9B63 - chains D and G of the 8 polymer chains in the assembly; structure by electron microscopy, 2.76 A resolution.

Chain D:
Protein: Isoform Flip of Glutamate receptor 2
Source organism: Rattus norvegicus
UniProt: P19491 (GRIA2_RAT), isoform P19491-2; the construct has insertions or renumbered stretches relative to UniProt, so the offset changes along the chain: -20 to 847 = UniProt 1-868; 855-868 = UniProt 870-883
Sequence (889 residues; row label = number of the first residue in the row; numbers below 1 keep their minus sign (Met-20 is residue -20)):
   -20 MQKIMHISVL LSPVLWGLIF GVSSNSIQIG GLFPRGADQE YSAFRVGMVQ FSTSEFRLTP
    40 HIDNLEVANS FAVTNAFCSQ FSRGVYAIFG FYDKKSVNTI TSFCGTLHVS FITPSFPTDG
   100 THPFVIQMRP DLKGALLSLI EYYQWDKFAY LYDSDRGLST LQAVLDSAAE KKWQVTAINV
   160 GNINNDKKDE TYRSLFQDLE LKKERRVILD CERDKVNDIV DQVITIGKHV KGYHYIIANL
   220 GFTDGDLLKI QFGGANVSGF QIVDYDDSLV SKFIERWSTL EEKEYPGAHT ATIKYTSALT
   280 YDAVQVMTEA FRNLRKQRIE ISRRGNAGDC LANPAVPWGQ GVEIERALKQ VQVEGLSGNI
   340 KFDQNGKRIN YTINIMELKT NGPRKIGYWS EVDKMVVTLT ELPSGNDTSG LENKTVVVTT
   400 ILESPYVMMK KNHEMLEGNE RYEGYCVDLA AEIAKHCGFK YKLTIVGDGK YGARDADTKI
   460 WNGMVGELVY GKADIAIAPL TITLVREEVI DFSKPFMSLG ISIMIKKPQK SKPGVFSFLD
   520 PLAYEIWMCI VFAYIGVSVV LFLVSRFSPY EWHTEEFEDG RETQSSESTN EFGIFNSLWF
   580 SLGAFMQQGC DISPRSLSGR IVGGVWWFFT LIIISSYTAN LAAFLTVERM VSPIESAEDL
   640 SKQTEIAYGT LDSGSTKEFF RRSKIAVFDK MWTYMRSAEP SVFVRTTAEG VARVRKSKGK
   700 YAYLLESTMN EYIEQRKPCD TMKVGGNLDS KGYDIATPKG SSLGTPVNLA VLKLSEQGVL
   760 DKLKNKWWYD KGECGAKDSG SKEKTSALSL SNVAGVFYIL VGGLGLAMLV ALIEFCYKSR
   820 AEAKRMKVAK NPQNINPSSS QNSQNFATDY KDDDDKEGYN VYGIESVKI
Unresolved in the structure: -20 to 507, 552-566, 630-783, 826-868
Construct notes: conflict Asp733 (Gly754 in P19491); insertion (848, 850-854)
Curated features (UniProtKB/Swiss-Prot):
  - region: Ala846, Thr847, Tyr849, Lys855 to Gly862 (Required for interaction with IQSEC1)
  - binding site (L-glutamate): Pro478, Thr480, Arg485, Ser654, Thr655, Glu705
  - site: Arg453 (Interaction with the cone snail toxin Con-ikot-ikot), Ile633 (Crucial to convey clamshell closure to channel opening), Arg660 (Interaction with the cone snail toxin Con-ikot-ikot), Lys752 (Interaction with the cone snail toxin Con-ikot-ikot)
  - modified residue: Ser662 (Phosphoserine), Ser696 (Phosphoserine), Ser839 (Phosphoserine), Ser842 (Phosphoserine), Tyr861 (Phosphotyrosine), Ser865 (Phosphoserine)
  - lipidation (S-palmitoyl cysteine): Cys589, Cys815
  - glycosylation (N-linked (GlcNAc...) asparagine): Asn235, Asn349, Asn385, Asn392

Chain G:
Protein: Voltage-dependent calcium channel gamma-2 subunit
Source organism: Mus musculus
UniProt: O88602 (CCG2_MOUSE); numbering as in UniProt (aligned over 1-323)
Sequence (323 residues; numbered 1 to 323; the number before each row is that of its first residue):
     1 MGLFDRGVQM LLTTVGAFAA FSLMTIAVGT DYWLYSRGVC KTKSVSENET SKKNEEVMTH
    61 SGLWRTCCLE GNFKGLCKQI DHFPEDADYE ADTAEYFLRA VRASSIFPIL SVILLFMGGL
   121 CIAASEFYKT RHNIILSAGI FFVSAGLSNI IGIIVYISAN AGDPSKSDSK KNSYSYGWSF
   181 YFGALSFIIA EMVGVLAVHM FIDRHKQLRA TARATDYLQA SAITRIPSYR YRYQRRSRSS
   241 SRSTEPSHSR DASPVGVKGF NTLPSTEISM YTLSRDPLKA ATTPTATYNS DRDNSFLQVH
   301 NCIQKDSKDS LHANTANRRT TPV
Unresolved in the structure: 1-2, 42-54, 163-172, 215-323
Curated features (UniProtKB/Swiss-Prot):
  - modified residue: Ser253 (Phosphoserine), Tyr271 (Phosphotyrosine), Thr321 (Phosphothreonine)
  - glycosylation: Asn48 (N-linked (GlcNAc...) asparagine)
  - mutagenesis: Thr321 (T321A: Abolishes phosphorylation; T321D/E: No interaction with DLG1 and DLG4), Val323 (V323A: No interaction with DLG1 and DLG4)
Cystine bridges: Cys40-Cys68, Cys67-Cys77

Interface between chain D and chain G:
Contacting residue pairs (21):
  Lys511(D) - Glu95(G)
  Lys511(D) - Ser158(G)
  Lys511(D) - Ala161(G)
  Lys511(D) - Gly162(G)
  Leu789(D) - Ile154(G)
  Leu789(D) - Ile157(G)  hydrophobic
  Ser790(D) - Ser158(G)
  Ser790(D) - Ala161(G)  hydrogen bond (side chain-backbone)
  Ala793(D) - Ser158(G)
  Phe796(D) - Ile154(G)  hydrophobic
  Tyr797(D) - Leu98(G)
  Tyr797(D) - Ile154(G)  hydrophobic
  Tyr797(D) - Val155(G)
  Val800(D) - Ile150(G)  hydrophobic
  Val800(D) - Ile151(G)  hydrophobic
  Leu803(D) - Leu147(G)  hydrophobic
  Met807(D) - Val143(G)  hydrophobic
  Met807(D) - Ser144(G)
  Leu811(D) - Ile140(G)  hydrophobic
  Phe814(D) - Asn133(G)
  Phe814(D) - Leu136(G)  hydrophobic
Also at the interface, not in a pair above, chain D (12 interface residues in all): Gly804
Also at the interface, not in a pair above, chain G (17 interface residues in all): Phe201

Summary:
Chain D and chain G form an interface of 12 and 17 residues respectively; the contacts include 1 hydrogen
bond. Its one hydrogen-bonded contact is Ser790(D)-Ala161(G). From UniProt: 6 L-glutamate-binding residues on
chain D; 2 mutagenesis sites on chain G.
Chain D is Isoform Flip of Glutamate receptor 2 (Rattus norvegicus) and chain G is Voltage-dependent calcium
channel gamma-2 subunit (Mus musculus); the structure, GluA2 flip Q in complex with TARPgamma2 at pH5,
consensus structure of TMD-TARPgamma2, was determined by electron microscopy, deposited together with 9B5Z,
9B60, 9B61, 9B64, 9B67 and 9B6A.
